7RLV - chains B and P of the 3 polymer chains in the assembly; structure by X-ray diffraction, 2.20 A resolution.

# Chain B
Protein: 2F2 Fab light chain
From: Mus musculus
Notes: antibody fragment or engineered binder
Amino-acid sequence (221 residues; row label = number of the first residue in the row; a row labelled like 27A-27E holds insertion residues (27A, then the next letters in order); numbers below 1 keep their minus sign (Asn-1 is residue -1)):
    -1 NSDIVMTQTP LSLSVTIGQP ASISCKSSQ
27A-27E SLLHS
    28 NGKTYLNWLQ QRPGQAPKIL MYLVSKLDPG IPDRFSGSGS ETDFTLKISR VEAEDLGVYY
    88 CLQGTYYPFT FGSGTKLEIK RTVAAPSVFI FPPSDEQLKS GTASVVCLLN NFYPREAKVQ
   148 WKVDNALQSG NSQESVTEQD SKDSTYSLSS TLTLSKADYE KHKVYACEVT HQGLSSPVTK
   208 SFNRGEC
Not modelled in the structure: -1 to 0
Disulfide bonds: Cys23-Cys88, Cys134-Cys194

# Chain P
Protein: peptide from Circumsporozoite protein variant VK210
UniProtKB: P08677 (CSP_PLAVB); residues 1-18 here correspond to UniProt positions 96-113 (UniProt number = residue number + 95)
Amino-acid sequence (18 residues; each row starts with the number of its first residue):
     1 GDRADGQPAG DRADGQPA
Not modelled in the structure: 1, 14-18

# Chain B / chain P interface
Contacting residue pairs (17):
  His27D(B) with Pro8(P)
  Tyr32(B) with Gln7(P); Pro8(P)
  Asn34(B) with Gln7(P), hydrogen bond
  Gly91(B) with Gln7(P); Pro8(P); Ala9(P), hydrogen bond (backbone-backbone)
  Thr92(B) with Pro8(P); Ala9(P)
  Tyr93(B) with Ala9(P)
  Tyr94(B) with Ala9(P); Asp11(P); Arg12(P)
  Pro95(B) with Ala9(P)
  Phe96(B) with Gln7(P); Ala9(P), hydrogen bond (backbone-backbone); Gly10(P)
Other interface residues (no listed pair), chain B (10 interface residues in all): Gln90

# Summary
10 residues of chain B face 6 of chain P across their interface; the contacts include 3 hydrogen bonds. Polar
pairs include Asn34(B)-Gln7(P), Gly91(B)-Ala9(P) and Phe96(B)-Ala9(P).
Chain B is 2F2 Fab light chain (Mus musculus) and chain P is peptide from Circumsporozoite protein variant
VK210; the structure, Antibody 2F2 in complex with P. vivax CSP peptide GDRADGQPAGDRADGQPA, was determined by
X-ray diffraction (same publication as 7RLW, 7RLX, 7RLY and 7RLZ).
